8JCC - chains A and J of the 10 polymer chains in the assembly; structure by electron microscopy, 3.42 A resolution.

# Chain A
Protein: Histone H3.1
Organism: Homo sapiens
Reference sequence: P68431 (H31_HUMAN); residues 1-135 here correspond to UniProt positions 2-136 (UniProt number = residue number + 1)
Chain sequence (135 residues; row label = number of the first residue in the row):
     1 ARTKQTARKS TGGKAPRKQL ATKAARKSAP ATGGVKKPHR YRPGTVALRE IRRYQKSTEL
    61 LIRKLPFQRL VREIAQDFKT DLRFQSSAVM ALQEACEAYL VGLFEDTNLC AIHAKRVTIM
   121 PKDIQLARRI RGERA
Unresolved in the structure: 1-41
Curated features (UniProtKB/Swiss-Prot):
  - modified residue: Arg2 (Asymmetric dimethylarginine), Thr3 (Phosphothreonine), Lys4 (Allysine), Gln5 (5-glutamyl dopamine), Thr6 (Phosphothreonine), Arg8 (Citrulline), Lys9 (N6,N6,N6-trimethyllysine), Ser10 (ADP-ribosylserine), Thr11 (Phosphothreonine), Lys14 (N6-(2-hydroxyisobutyryl)lysine), Arg17 (Asymmetric dimethylarginine), Lys18 (N6-(2-hydroxyisobutyryl)lysine), Lys23 (N6-(2-hydroxyisobutyryl)lysine), Arg26 (Citrulline), Lys27 (N6,N6,N6-trimethyllysine), Ser28 (ADP-ribosylserine), Lys36 (N6,N6,N6-trimethyllysine), Lys37 (N6-methyllysine), Tyr41 (Phosphotyrosine), Lys56 (N6,N6,N6-trimethyllysine) and 8 more in UniProt
  - lipidation: Lys18 (N6-decanoyllysine)

# Chain J
Molecule: 147-nt DNA strand
Sequence (147 nucleotides; each row starts with the number of its first residue; numbers below 1 keep their minus sign (DA-73 is residue -73)):
   -73 ATCGAGAATC CCGGTGCCGA GGCCGCTCAA TTGGTCGTAG ACAGCTCTAG CACCGCTTAA
   -13 ACGCACGTAC GCGCTGTCCC CCGCGTTTTA ACCGCCAAGG GGATTACTCC CTAGTCTCCA
    47 GGCACGTGTC AGATATATAC ATCCGAT
Unresolved in the structure: -73 to -62, 55-73

# Chain A / chain J interface
Pairs across the interface (14):
  Arg42(A) - DG9(J)  phosphate contact
  Pro43(A) - DC8(J)  phosphate contact
  Pro43(A) - DG9(J)  phosphate contact
  Gly44(A) - DG9(J)  phosphate contact
  Val46(A) - DG9(J)  phosphate contact
  Val46(A) - DC10(J)  phosphate contact
  Ala47(A) - DG9(J)  hydrogen bond to the phosphate
  Arg63(A) - DA17(J)  phosphate contact
  Arg63(A) - DC18(J)  salt bridge to the phosphate
  Lys64(A) - DC18(J)  hydrogen bond to the phosphate
  Leu65(A) - DA17(J)  phosphate contact
  Leu65(A) - DC18(J)  hydrogen bond to the phosphate
  Pro66(A) - DA17(J)  phosphate contact
  Arg83(A) - DG27(J)  sugar contact
Interface residues without a listed pair, chain J (7 interface residues in all): DG26

# Summary
10 residues of chain A face 7 of chain J across their interface; the contacts include 3 hydrogen bonds and 1
salt bridge. Among the polar pairs are Ala47(A)-DG9(J), Lys64(A)-DC18(J) and Leu65(A)-DC18(J).
Here chain A is Histone H3.1 (Homo sapiens) and chain J is a 147-nt DNA strand. Entry 8JCC (Human histone H2B
variant H2BFWT Cryo-EM structure with 601 DNA sequence) was determined by electron microscopy together with
8JBX and 8JCD from the same study.
